Entry 3D41 (X-ray diffraction, 2.20 A resolution); this record covers chain A.

Chain A:
Name: FomA protein
Source organism: Streptomyces wedmorensis
Reference sequence: Q56187 (Q56187_STRWE); residue numbers follow UniProt; this construct covers 1-266
Chain sequence (286 residues; row label = number of the first residue in the row; numbers below 1 keep their minus sign (Met-19 is residue -19)):
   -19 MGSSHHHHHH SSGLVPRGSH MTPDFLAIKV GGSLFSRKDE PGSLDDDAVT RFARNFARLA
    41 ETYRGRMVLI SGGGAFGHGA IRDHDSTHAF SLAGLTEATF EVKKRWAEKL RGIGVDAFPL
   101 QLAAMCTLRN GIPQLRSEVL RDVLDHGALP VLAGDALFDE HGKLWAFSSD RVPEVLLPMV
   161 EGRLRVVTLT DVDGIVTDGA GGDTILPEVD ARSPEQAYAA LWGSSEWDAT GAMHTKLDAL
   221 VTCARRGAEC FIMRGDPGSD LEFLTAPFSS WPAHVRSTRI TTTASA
Unresolved in the structure: -19 to -9, 179-182, 264-266
Construct notes: expression tag (-19 to 0)
Small-molecule neighbours:
  - AMP-PNP (ANP; phosphoaminophosphonic acid-adenylate ester): Lys9, Gly11, Gly12, Ser13, Lys18, His58, Asp150, Leu169, Thr170, Asp171, Val172, Gly174, Ile175, Val176, Ala200, Leu201, Trp202, Asp208, Ala212, Met213, Lys216
  - fosfomycin (FCN): Gly52, Gly53, Gly54, Gly57, His58, Ile61, Leu75, Thr79, Gly134, Asp135, Phe147, Ser148, Ser149, Thr210
From the paper describing this entry:
  - conformationally variable residues (loop rearrangement, order/disorder transition): Lys18 to Ser23, Gly57 to His68, Leu201 to Ser205, Trp207 to Gly211
  - binding site for AMP-PNP: Lys9 to Phe15, Lys18, His58, Thr170, Asp171, Val172, Ile175, Val176, Ala200, Trp202, Met213, Lys216
  - interface residues: Trp202
  - binding site for fosfomycin: Gly53, Gly57, His58, Ile61, Ser148, Ser149, Thr210
  - catalytic residues: Lys9, Lys18, His58, Ser148, Ser149, Asp150, Thr210, Lys216 (proposed by the authors, not directly observed)
  - contacts within the chain: Lys9-Asp150 (hydrogen bond), Asp150-Lys216 (hydrogen bond)
  - self-association interface (contacts with another copy of this molecule); pairs are residue here / residue on that copy: Trp202-His254 (pi stacking)

In short:
Ligands of chain A: AMP-PNP and fosfomycin. From the paper: catalytic residues Lys9, Lys18 and His58 among
others; a binding site for AMP-PNP at Lys9, Lys18 and His58 among others.
Chain A is FomA protein (Streptomyces wedmorensis); the structure, Crystal structure of fosfomycin resistance
kinase FomA from Streptomyces wedmorensis complexed with MgAMPPNP and fosfomycin, was determined by X-ray
diffraction together with 3D40 from the same study.
